PDB entry 7DUI | X-ray diffraction, 3.62 A resolution | chains A and T of the 23 polymer chains in the assembly

# Chain A
Molecule: 30S Ribosomal RNA rRNA
From: Thermus thermophilus HB8
Sequence (1522 nucleotides; row label = number of the first residue in the row; note: 42 numbers in that range are skipped by the numbering (no residue carries them; nothing is unmodelled there); a row labelled like 190A-190L holds insertion residues (190A, then the next letters in order); numbering starts at 0):
     0 UUUGUUGGAG AGUCUGAUCC UGGCUCAGGG UGAACGCUGG CGGCGUGCCU AAGACAUGCA
    60 AGUCGUGCGG G
    73 CCGCGGGGUU UU
    88 ACUCCG
    95 UGGUC
   101 AGCGGCGGAC GGGUGAGUAA CGCGUGGGU
  129A G
   130 ACCUACCCGG AAGAGGGGGA CAACCCGGGG AAACUCGGGC UAAUCCCCCA UGUGGACCCG
   190 C
190A-190L CCCUUGGGGUGU
   191 GUCCAAAGGG CUUU
   216 GCCCGCUUCC GGAUGGGCCC GCGUCCCAUC AGCUAGUUGG UGGGGUAAUG GCCCACCAAG
   276 GCGACGACGG GUAGCCGGUC UGAGAGGAUG GCCGGCCACA GGGGCACUGA GACACGGGCC
   336 CCACUCCUAC GGGAGGCAGC AGUUAGGAAU CUUCCGCAAU GGGCGCAAGC CUGACGGAGC
   396 GACGCCGCUU GGAGGAAGAA GCCCUUCGGG GUGUAAACUC CUGAA
   442 CCCGGGACGA AACCCCCGAC GA
   474 GGGGACUGAC GGUACCGGG
   494 GUAAUAGCGC CGGCCAACUC CGUGCCAGCA GCCGCGGUAA UACGGAGGGC GCGAGCGUUA
   554 CCCGGAUUCA CUGGGCGUAA AGGGCGUGUA GGCGGCCUGG GGCGUCCCAU GUGAAAGACC
   614 ACGGCUCAAC CGUGGGGGAG CGUGGGAUAC GCUCAGGCUA GACGGUGGGA GAGGGUGGUG
   674 GAAUUCCCGG AGUAGCGGUG AAAUGCGCAG AUACCGGGAG GAACGCCGAU GGCGAAGGCA
   734 GCCACCUGGU CCACCCGUGA CGCUGAGGCG CGAAAGCGUG GGGAGCAAAC CGGAUUAGAU
   794 ACCCGGGUAG UCCACGCCCU AAACGAUGCG CGCUAGGUCU CUGGGUCU
   848 CCUGGGGGCC GAAGCUAACG CGUUAAGCGC GCCGCCUGGG GAGUACGGCC GCAAGGCUGA
   908 AACUCAAAGG AAUUGACGGG GGCCCGCACA AGCGGUGGAG CAUGUGGUUU AAUUCGAAGX
   968 AACGCGAAGA ACCUUACCAG GCCUUGACAU GCUAGG
 1003A G
  1004 AACCCGGGUG AAAGCCUGGG GUGCCCC
1030A-1030D GCGA
  1031 GGGGAGCCCU AGCACAGGUG CUGCAUGGCC GUCGUCAGCU CGUGCCGUGA GGUGUUGGGU
  1091 UAAGUCCCGC AACGAGCGCA ACCCCCGCCG UUAGUUGCCA GCGGUUCGGC CGGGCACUCU
  1151 AACGGGACUG CCCGCGAAA
  1171 GCGGGAGGAA GGAGGGGACG ACGUCUGGUC AGCAUGGCCC UUACGGCCUG GGCGACACAC
  1231 GUGCUACAAU GCCCACUACA AAGCGAUGCC ACCCGGCAAC GGGGAGCUAA UCGCAAAAAG
  1291 GUGGGCCCAG UUCGGAUUGG GGUCUGCAAC CCGACCCCAU GAAGCCGGAA UCGCUAGUAA
  1351 UCGCGGAUCA G
 1361A C
  1362 CAUGCCGCGG UGAAUACGUU CCCGGGCCUU GUACACACXG CCXGUXACGC CAUGGGAGCG
  1422 GGCUCUACCC GAAGUCGCCG GG
  1446 AGCCUACGGG
  1459 CAGGCGCCGA GGGUAGGGCC CGUGACUGGG GCGAAGUCGU AACAAGGUAG CUGUACCGGA
  1519 AGGUGCGGCU GGAUCCACUC CUUUCU
Unresolved in the structure: 0-4, 1534-1538
Modified positions: PSU (pseudouridine-5'-monophosphate) at position 516, 7MG (7N-methyl-8-hydroguanosine-5'-monophosphate) at position 527, M2G (N2-dimethylguanosine-5'-monophosphate) at position 966, 5MC (5-methylcytidine-5'-monophosphate) at position 967, 2MG (2N-methylguanosine-5'-monophosphate) at position 1207, 5MC (5-methylcytidine-5'-monophosphate) at position 1400, 4OC (4n,o2'-methylcytidine-5'-monophosphate) at position 1402, 5MC (5-methylcytidine-5'-monophosphate) at position 1404, 5MC (5-methylcytidine-5'-monophosphate) at position 1407, UR3 (3-methyluridine-5'-monophoshate) at position 1498, MA6 (6N-dimethyladenosine-5'-monophoshate) at position 1518, MA6 (6N-dimethyladenosine-5'-monophoshate) at position 1519, PSU (pseudouridine-5'-monophosphate) at position 1540, PSU (pseudouridine-5'-monophosphate) at position 1541

# Chain T
Molecule: 30S ribosomal protein S20
From: Thermus thermophilus HB8
Reference sequence: P80380 (RS20_THET8); residue numbers follow UniProt; this construct covers 1-106
Amino-acid sequence (106 residues; each row starts with the number of its first residue):
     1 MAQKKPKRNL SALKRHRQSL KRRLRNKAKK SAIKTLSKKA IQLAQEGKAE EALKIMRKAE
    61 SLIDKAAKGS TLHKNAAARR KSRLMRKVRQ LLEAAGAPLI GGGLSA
Unresolved in the structure: 1-7

# Chain A / chain T interface
Contacting residue pairs (102; chain A residue first):
  G61(A) - Leu10(T)  phosphate contact
  G102(A) - Arg17(T)  salt bridge to the phosphate
  C103(A) - Lys14(T)  phosphate contact
  C103(A) - Arg17(T)  salt bridge to the phosphate
  C103(A) - Lys21(T)  phosphate contact
  G104(A) - Lys14(T)  hydrogen bond to the base
  G104(A) - Gln18(T)  phosphate contact
  G104(A) - Lys21(T)  salt bridge to the phosphate
  G105(A) - Arg22(T)  salt bridge to the phosphate
  C106(A) - Arg15(T)  base contact
  G107(A) - Arg15(T)  hydrogen bond to the base
  G108(A) - Arg15(T)  base contact
  C132(A) - Lys74(T)  hydrogen bond to the phosphate
  C132(A) - Asn75(T)  phosphate contact
  U133(A) - Lys74(T)  salt bridge to the phosphate
  C174(A) - Arg25(T)  sugar contact
  C175(A) - Arg25(T)  hydrogen bond to the sugar
  C175(A) - Lys29(T)  phosphate contact
  C176(A) - Lys29(T)  salt bridge to the phosphate
  C177(A) - Lys65(T)  salt bridge to the phosphate
  C178(A) - Lys65(T)  salt bridge to the phosphate
  A185(A) - Glu60(T)  base contact
  A185(A) - Ala78(T)  sugar contact
  A185(A) - Lys81(T)  hydrogen bond to the base
  C186(A) - Ala78(T)  sugar contact
  C186(A) - Lys81(T)  sugar contact
  C186(A) - Ser82(T)  hydrogen bond to the phosphate
  C186(A) - Met85(T)  hydrogen bond to the sugar
  C187(A) - Ser82(T)  hydrogen bond to the phosphate
  C187(A) - Met85(T)  sugar contact
  C187(A) - Arg86(T)  sugar contact
  C187(A) - Arg89(T)  hydrogen bond to the sugar
  C187(A) - Leu104(T)  base contact
  C187(A) - Ser105(T)  hydrogen bond to the base
  C188(A) - Arg89(T)  hydrogen bond to the sugar
  C188(A) - Ser105(T)  base contact
  C188(A) - Ala106(T)  sugar contact
  U190L(A) - Ser105(T)  hydrogen bond to the base
  U190L(A) - Ala106(T)  base contact
  G191(A) - Gly101(T)  hydrogen bond to the sugar
  G191(A) - Gly102(T)  hydrogen bond to the sugar
  G191(A) - Gly103(T)  hydrogen bond to the base
  G191(A) - Leu104(T)  hydrogen bond to the sugar
  G191(A) - Ser105(T)  hydrogen bond to the base
  U192(A) - Arg57(T)  sugar contact
  U192(A) - Glu60(T)  hydrogen bond to the sugar
  U192(A) - Gly102(T)  sugar contact
  U192(A) - Gly103(T)  sugar contact
  C193(A) - Glu60(T)  sugar contact
  C193(A) - Ser61(T)  hydrogen bond to the phosphate
  C193(A) - Asp64(T)  hydrogen bond to the sugar
  C194(A) - Ser61(T)  hydrogen bond to the phosphate
  C194(A) - Asp64(T)  sugar contact
  C194(A) - Lys65(T)  salt bridge to the phosphate
  C194(A) - Lys68(T)  hydrogen bond to the sugar
  A195(A) - Lys65(T)  phosphate contact
  A195(A) - Lys68(T)  hydrogen bond to the sugar
  U223(A) - Lys68(T)  sugar contact
  G258(A) - Arg86(T)  salt bridge to the phosphate
  G259(A) - Arg83(T)  salt bridge to the phosphate
  G259(A) - Lys87(T)  salt bridge to the phosphate
  G260(A) - Arg80(T)  salt bridge to the phosphate
  G260(A) - Arg83(T)  hydrogen bond to the base
  U261(A) - Arg79(T)  salt bridge to the phosphate
  U261(A) - Arg80(T)  salt bridge to the phosphate
  U261(A) - Arg83(T)  base contact
  A262(A) - Lys74(T)  sugar contact
  A262(A) - Asn75(T)  hydrogen bond to the phosphate
  A262(A) - Ala76(T)  phosphate contact
  A263(A) - Asn75(T)  phosphate contact
  A263(A) - Arg79(T)  salt bridge to the phosphate
  C322(A) - Ser19(T)  hydrogen bond to the base
  C322(A) - Arg23(T)  sugar contact
  U323(A) - Ser19(T)  hydrogen bond to the sugar
  U323(A) - Arg22(T)  phosphate contact
  U323(A) - Arg23(T)  sugar contact
  U323(A) - Asn26(T)  phosphate contact
  G324(A) - Arg22(T)  salt bridge to the phosphate
  G324(A) - Asn26(T)  hydrogen bond to the phosphate
  G324(A) - Ser70(T)  hydrogen bond to the phosphate
  A325(A) - Ser70(T)  phosphate contact
  A325(A) - Lys74(T)  sugar contact
  G332(A) - Leu10(T)  phosphate contact
  G332(A) - His16(T)  sugar contact
  G333(A) - His16(T)  sugar contact
  A349(A) - Arg8(T)  sugar contact
  U1436(A) - Arg23(T)  salt bridge to the phosphate
  C1437(A) - Lys34(T)  salt bridge to the phosphate
  G1438(A) - Lys34(T)  salt bridge to the phosphate
  C1439(A) - Lys38(T)  salt bridge to the phosphate
  G1453(A) - Leu36(T)  sugar contact
  G1453(A) - Lys39(T)  hydrogen bond to the phosphate
  G1454(A) - Thr35(T)  phosphate contact
  G1454(A) - Leu36(T)  sugar contact
  G1454(A) - Lys39(T)  salt bridge to the phosphate
  G1455(A) - Ala28(T)  phosphate contact
  G1455(A) - Ser31(T)  phosphate contact
  G1455(A) - Thr35(T)  hydrogen bond to the phosphate
  C1459(A) - Lys27(T)  salt bridge to the phosphate
  C1459(A) - Ala28(T)  phosphate contact
  C1459(A) - Ser31(T)  hydrogen bond to the phosphate
  A1460(A) - Lys27(T)  salt bridge to the phosphate
Interface residues without a listed pair, chain A (50 interface residues in all): C150, G331
Interface residues without a listed pair, chain T (52 interface residues in all): Ala12, Ala32, Lys58, His73

# Summary
Chain A and chain T form an interface of 50 and 52 residues respectively; the contacts include 32 hydrogen
bonds and 24 salt bridges. Polar contacts include G104(A)-Lys14(T), G107(A)-Arg15(T) and A185(A)-Lys81(T).
Chain A is 30S Ribosomal RNA rRNA and chain T is 30S ribosomal protein S20, both from Thermus thermophilus
HB8; the structure, Crystal structure of the Thermus thermophilus (HB8) 30S ribosomal subunit with mRNA and
cognate transfer RNA ..., was determined by X-ray diffraction.
